8VOJ - chains A and B of the 4 polymer chains in the assembly; structure by electron microscopy, 3.77 A resolution.

[Chain A (and B)]
Name: Isoform 2 of Kelch repeat and BTB domain-containing protein 4
Organism: Homo sapiens
Notes: chain B of this document is another copy of the same molecule, construct and numbering; everything in this record applies to it too
Reference sequence: Q9NVX7 (KBTB4_HUMAN), isoform Q9NVX7-2; residues 1-534 here = UniProt positions 1-534
Sequence (534 residues; numbered 1 to 534; the number before each row is that of its first residue):
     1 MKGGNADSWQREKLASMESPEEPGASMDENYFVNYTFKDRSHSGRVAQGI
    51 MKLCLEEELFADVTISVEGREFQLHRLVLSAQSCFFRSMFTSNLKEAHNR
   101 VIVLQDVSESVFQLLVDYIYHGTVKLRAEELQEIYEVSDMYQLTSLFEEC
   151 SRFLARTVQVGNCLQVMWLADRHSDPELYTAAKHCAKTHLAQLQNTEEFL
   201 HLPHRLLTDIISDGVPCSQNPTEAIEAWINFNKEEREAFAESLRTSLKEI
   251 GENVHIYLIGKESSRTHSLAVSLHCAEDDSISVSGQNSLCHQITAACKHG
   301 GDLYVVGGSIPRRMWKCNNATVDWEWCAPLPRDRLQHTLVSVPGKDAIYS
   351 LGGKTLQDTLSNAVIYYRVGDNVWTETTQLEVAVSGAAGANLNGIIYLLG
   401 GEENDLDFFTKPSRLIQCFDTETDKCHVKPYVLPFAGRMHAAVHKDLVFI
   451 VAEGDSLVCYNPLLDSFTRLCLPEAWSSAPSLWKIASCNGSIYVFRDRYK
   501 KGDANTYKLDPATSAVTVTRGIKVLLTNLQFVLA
Not modelled in the structure: 1-22, 94-98, 475-480 (chain B: 1-25, 476-480)
What the authors report for this chain:
  - binding site for the ligand A1ACV: I310, P311, D333, L335, K354, L356
  - binding site for inositol hexakisphosphate: H291, R313, W315

[Interface between chain A and chain B]
Residue-residue contacts (125; chain A residue first):
  P23(A) - Y431(B)  hydrophobic
  P23(A) - D465(B)
  G24(A) - F467(B)
  A25(A) - F467(B)
  A25(A) - R469(B)
  S26(A) - F467(B)
  S26(A) - T468(B)
  S26(A) - R469(B)
  M27(A) - R469(B)
  M27(A) - C471(B)  hydrophobic
  E29(A) - F467(B)
  E29(A) - T468(B)
  N30(A) - P511(B)  hydrogen bond (side chain-backbone)
  N30(A) - A512(B)  hydrogen bond (side chain-backbone)
  Y31(A) - F153(B)
  Y31(A) - C459(B)
  Y31(A) - N461(B)
  Y31(A) - L464(B)
  Y31(A) - S466(B)
  Y31(A) - T468(B)
  F32(A) - A128(B)
  F32(A) - L447(B)  hydrophobic
  F32(A) - P511(B)  hydrophobic
  F32(A) - A512(B)
  V33(A) - R127(B)
  V33(A) - A128(B)  hydrogen bond (backbone-backbone)
  V33(A) - F153(B)
  N34(A) - L126(B)
  N34(A) - R127(B)
  Y35(A) - V124(B)
  Y35(A) - K125(B)
  Y35(A) - L126(B)  hydrogen bond (backbone-backbone)
  Y35(A) - E149(B)  hydrogen bond
  Y35(A) - F153(B)  hydrophobic
  Y35(A) - R156(B)  hydrogen bond
  T36(A) - V124(B)
  T36(A) - K125(B)
  F37(A) - Y118(B)  hydrophobic
  F37(A) - G122(B)
  F37(A) - T123(B)
  F37(A) - V124(B)  hydrogen bond (backbone-backbone)
  F37(A) - L146(B)  hydrophobic
  F37(A) - E149(B)
  K38(A) - T123(B)
  D39(A) - Y118(B)  hydrogen bond
  D39(A) - G122(B)  hydrogen bond (backbone-backbone)
  D39(A) - S145(B)
  H42(A) - Q82(B)  hydrogen bond
  H42(A) - Y118(B)
  H42(A) - I119(B)  hydrogen bond (side chain-backbone)
  H42(A) - Y120(B)
  H42(A) - H121(B)  hydrogen bond (side chain-backbone)
  H42(A) - G122(B)
  S43(A) - A47(B)
  R45(A) - Q82(B)
  R45(A) - Y118(B)  hydrogen bond
  V46(A) - I50(B)  hydrophobic
  V46(A) - Q82(B)
  G49(A) - A81(B)
  K52(A) - R87(B)
  L53(A) - S80(B)
  L59(A) - T91(B)
  F60(A) - R76(B)
  F60(A) - S80(B)
  F60(A) - T91(B)
  R76(A) - F60(B)
  L77(A) - C54(B)  hydrophobic
  L77(A) - L77(B)  hydrophobic
  L77(A) - V78(B)  hydrophobic
  V78(A) - L77(B)  hydrophobic
  S80(A) - L53(B)
  S80(A) - F60(B)
  A81(A) - G49(B)
  Q82(A) - H42(B)  hydrogen bond
  Q82(A) - V46(B)
  R87(A) - K52(B)
  T91(A) - F60(B)
  Y118(A) - D39(B)  hydrogen bond
  Y118(A) - H42(B)
  Y118(A) - R45(B)  hydrogen bond
  I119(A) - H42(B)  hydrogen bond (backbone-side chain)
  Y120(A) - H42(B)
  H121(A) - H42(B)  hydrogen bond (backbone-side chain)
  G122(A) - F37(B)
  G122(A) - D39(B)  hydrogen bond (backbone-backbone)
  G122(A) - H42(B)
  T123(A) - F37(B)
  T123(A) - K38(B)
  V124(A) - T36(B)
  V124(A) - F37(B)  hydrogen bond (backbone-backbone)
  K125(A) - Y35(B)
  K125(A) - T36(B)
  L126(A) - N34(B)
  L126(A) - Y35(B)  hydrogen bond (backbone-backbone)
  R127(A) - V33(B)
  A128(A) - V33(B)  hydrogen bond (backbone-backbone)
  S145(A) - D39(B)
  L146(A) - F37(B)  hydrophobic
  E149(A) - Y35(B)  hydrogen bond
  E149(A) - F37(B)
  F153(A) - Y31(B)
  F153(A) - Y35(B)  hydrophobic
  R156(A) - Y31(B)  hydrogen bond (side chain-backbone)
  R156(A) - F32(B)
  R156(A) - Y35(B)  hydrogen bond
  L406(A) - Q379(B)
  H444(A) - F32(B)
  L447(A) - F32(B)  hydrophobic
  C459(A) - Y31(B)
  N461(A) - Y31(B)
  L463(A) - R40(B)
  L464(A) - Y31(B)  hydrophobic
  L464(A) - Y35(B)  hydrophobic
  S466(A) - Y31(B)  hydrogen bond (backbone-side chain)
  F467(A) - S26(B)
  F467(A) - E29(B)
  T468(A) - S26(B)
  T468(A) - E29(B)
  T468(A) - Y31(B)
  R469(A) - M27(B)
  P511(A) - N30(B)
  P511(A) - F32(B)
  A512(A) - N30(B)  hydrogen bond (backbone-side chain)
  A512(A) - F32(B)  hydrophobic
  A512(A) - V33(B)
Interface residues without a listed pair, chain A (67 interface residues in all): R40, A47, I50, C54, F90
Interface residues without a listed pair, chain B (70 interface residues in all): S43, L59, H75, F90, L143, T157, H444, T513

[Overview]
The interface between chain A and chain B involves 67 residues on one side and 70 on the other, with 27
hydrogen bonds. Among the polar pairs are N30(A)-P511(B), N30(A)-A512(B) and Y35(A)-E149(B). The paper reports
a binding site for the ligand A1ACV at I310(A), P311(A) and D333(A) among others; a binding site for inositol
hexakisphosphate at H291(A), R313(A) and W315(A).
Both chains are Isoform 2 of Kelch repeat and BTB domain-containing protein 4 (Homo sapiens). Entry 8VOJ (The
Cryo-EM structure of LSD1-CoREST-HDAC1 in complex with KBTBD4 enhanced by UM171 and IP6) was determined by
electron microscopy together with 9DTG from the same study.
